PDB entry 9FT0 | X-ray diffraction, 2.75 A resolution | chains D and E of the 28 polymer chains in the assembly

# Chain D
Protein: Proteasome subunit alpha type-5
Source organism: Saccharomyces cerevisiae
UniProtKB: P32379 (PSA5_YEAST); residues -7 to 252 here correspond to UniProt positions 1-260 (UniProt number = residue number + 8)
Chain sequence (260 residues; each row starts with the number of its first residue; numbers below 1 keep their minus sign (Met-7 is residue -7)):
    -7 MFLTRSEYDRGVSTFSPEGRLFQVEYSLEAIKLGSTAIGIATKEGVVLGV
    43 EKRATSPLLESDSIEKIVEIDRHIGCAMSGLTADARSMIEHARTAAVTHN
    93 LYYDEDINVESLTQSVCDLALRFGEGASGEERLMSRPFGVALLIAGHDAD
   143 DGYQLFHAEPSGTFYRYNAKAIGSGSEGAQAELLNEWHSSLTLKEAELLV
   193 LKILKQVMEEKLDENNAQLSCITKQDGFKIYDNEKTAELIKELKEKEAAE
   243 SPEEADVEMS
Unresolved in the structure: -7 to 0, 243-252

# Chain E
Protein: Proteasome subunit alpha type-6
Source organism: Saccharomyces cerevisiae
UniProtKB: P40302 (PSA6_YEAST); residues 0-233 here correspond to UniProt positions 1-234 (UniProt number = residue number + 1)
Chain sequence (234 residues; numbered 0 to 233; the number before each row is that of its first residue; numbering starts at 0):
     0 MFRNNYDGDTVTFSPTGRLFQVEYALEAIKQGSVTVGLRSNTHAVLVALK
    50 RNADELSSYQKKIIKCDEHMGLSLAGLAPDARVLSNYLRQQCNYSSLVFN
   100 RKLAVERAGHLLCDKAQKNTQSYGGRPYGVGLLIIGYDKSGAHLLEFQPS
   150 GNVTELYGTAIGARSQGAKTYLERTLDTFIKIDGNPDELIKAGVEAISQS
   200 LRDESLTVDNLSIAIVGKDTPFTIYDGEAVAKYI
Unresolved in the structure: 0
Curated features (UniProtKB/Swiss-Prot):
  - modified residue: Ser13 (Phosphoserine)
  - cross-link: Lys190 (Glycyl lysine isopeptide (Lys-Gly) (interchain with G-Cter in ubiquitin))

# How chain D and chain E interact
Pairs across the interface (54; chain D residue first):
  Gly3(D) - Gly7(E)
  Ser5(D) - Gly123(E)
  Ser5(D) - Arg125(E)
  Thr6(D) - Gly7(E)
  Thr6(D) - Gln20(E)
  Phe7(D) - Gln20(E)  hydrogen bond (backbone-side chain)
  Phe7(D) - Tyr23(E)
  Phe7(D) - Ala24(E)  hydrophobic
  Phe7(D) - Leu76(E)  hydrophobic
  Phe7(D) - Arg125(E)
  Phe7(D) - Pro126(E)
  Phe7(D) - Gly128(E)
  Ser8(D) - Tyr23(E)
  Pro9(D) - Tyr23(E)
  Pro9(D) - Glu26(E)
  Glu10(D) - Gln30(E)  hydrogen bond (backbone-side chain)
  Gly11(D) - Tyr23(E)
  Gly11(D) - Ala27(E)
  Arg12(D) - Gln30(E)  hydrogen bond
  Leu13(D) - Arg125(E)
  Gln106(D) - Arg81(E)  hydrogen bond
  Asp110(D) - Arg81(E)  salt bridge
  Leu113(D) - Pro78(E)  hydrophobic
  Leu113(D) - Asp79(E)
  Leu113(D) - Arg125(E)
  Glu117(D) - Tyr122(E)
  Gly118(D) - Tyr122(E)
  Gly118(D) - Gly123(E)
  Gly118(D) - Gly124(E)
  Ala119(D) - Gly123(E)
  Ala119(D) - Gly124(E)
  Ser120(D) - Asn118(E)  hydrogen bond (backbone-side chain)
  Ser120(D) - Ser121(E)
  Ser120(D) - Gly124(E)
  Ser153(D) - Pro78(E)
  Gly154(D) - Pro78(E)
  Thr155(D) - Pro78(E)
  Tyr157(D) - Arg50(E)
  Tyr157(D) - Ala52(E)
  Tyr157(D) - Ser56(E)
  Tyr157(D) - Ser57(E)
  Tyr157(D) - Gln59(E)
  Arg158(D) - Ser56(E)
  Arg158(D) - Ser57(E)  hydrogen bond (backbone-backbone)
  Tyr159(D) - Ala52(E)
  Tyr159(D) - Asp53(E)
  Tyr159(D) - Leu55(E)
  Tyr159(D) - Ser56(E)
  Asn160(D) - Leu55(E)  hydrogen bond (backbone-backbone)
  Ala161(D) - Leu55(E)
  Gln172(D) - Asp53(E)  hydrogen bond
  Gln172(D) - Leu55(E)
  Leu175(D) - Leu55(E)
  Leu176(D) - Leu55(E)  hydrophobic
Interface residues without a listed pair, chain D (30 interface residues in all): Arg2, Phe156
Interface residues without a listed pair, chain E (32 interface residues in all): Arg2, Asp6, Asn51, Lys60, Ala77, Lys117

# Overview
Chain D and chain E form an interface of 30 and 32 residues respectively, with 8 hydrogen bonds and 1 salt
bridge. Among the polar pairs are Asp110(D)-Arg81(E), Phe7(D)-Gln20(E) and Glu10(D)-Gln30(E).
Chain D is Proteasome subunit alpha type-5 and chain E is Proteasome subunit alpha type-6, both from
Saccharomyces cerevisiae; the structure, Yeast 20S proteasome in complex with epoxyketone inhibitor 16, was
determined by X-ray diffraction, deposited together with 9FRW, 9FSU, 9FST, 9FSV and 9FT1.
